PDB entry 5IM6 | X-ray diffraction, 5.59 A resolution (low resolution: residue-level contacts below are approximate; hydrogen-bond / salt-bridge calls are withheld) | chains A and U of the 40 polymer chains in the assembly

Chain A:
Name: Designed self-assembling icosahedral cage I32-28 trimeric subunit
From: Burkholderia thailandensis E264
Notes: fragment: putative ATP:cob(I)alamin adenosyltransferase residues 29-183
UniProt: Q2SZ09 (Q2SZ09_BURTA); numbering as in UniProt (aligned over 29-183)
Chain sequence (157 residues; numbered 27 to 183; the number before each row is that of its first residue):
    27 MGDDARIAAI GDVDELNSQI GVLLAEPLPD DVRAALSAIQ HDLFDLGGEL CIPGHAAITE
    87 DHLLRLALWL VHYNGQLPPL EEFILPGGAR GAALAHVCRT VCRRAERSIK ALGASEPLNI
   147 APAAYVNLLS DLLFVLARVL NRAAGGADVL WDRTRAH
Not modelled in the structure: 179-183
Sequence notes: expression tag (27-28); engineered mutation E86 (Asp in Q2SZ09), D87 (Ala in Q2SZ09), L90 (Ala in Q2SZ09), A93 (Asp in Q2SZ09), L94 (Gly in Q2SZ09), V97 (Ala in Q2SZ09), K136 (Val in Q2SZ09), I146 (Ala in Q2SZ09), A149 (Arg in Q2SZ09), A150 (Arg in Q2SZ09), L154 (Arg in Q2SZ09)

Chain U:
Name: Designed self-assembling icosahedral cage I32-28 dimeric subunit
From: Deinococcus radiodurans R1
Notes: fragment: uncharacterized protein
UniProt: Q9RSW5 (Q9RSW5_DEIRA); residue numbers follow UniProt; this construct covers 1-157
Chain sequence (165 residues; each row starts with the number of its first residue):
     1 MILSAEQSFT LRHPHGQAAA LAFVREPAAA LAGVQRLRGL DSDGEQVWGE LLVRVPLLGE
    61 VDLPFRSEIV RTPQGAELRP LTLTGERAWV AVSGQATAAE GGEMAFAFQF QAHLATPEAE
   121 GEGGAAFEVM VQAAAGVTLL LVAMALPQGL AAGLPPALEH HHHHH
Not modelled in the structure: 1-2, 117-123, 158-165
Sequence notes: engineered mutation Q35 (Arg in Q9RSW5), R36 (Phe in Q9RSW5), R54 (Thr in Q9RSW5), E122 (Trp in Q9RSW5), V129 (Lys in Q9RSW5), V137 (Arg in Q9RSW5), L140 (Glu in Q9RSW5), L141 (Arg in Q9RSW5), M144 (Lys in Q9RSW5), Q148 (Glu in Q9RSW5); expression tag (158-165)

Interface between chain A and chain U:
Contacting residue pairs (25):
  E86(A) with R36(U); R54(U)
  D87(A) with R54(U)
  L89(A) with V137(U); L141(U)
  L90(A) with A134(U); V137(U)
  A93(A) with A133(U); V137(U)
  L94(A) with A133(U)
  V97(A) with V129(U); A133(U)
  E132(A) with M144(U)
  K136(A) with M144(U)
  L144(A) with Q148(U)
  I146(A) with R36(U); L141(U); A145(U); Q148(U)
  A149(A) with M144(U)
  A150(A) with L140(U); L141(U)
  N153(A) with L140(U); M144(U)
  L154(A) with L140(U)
Other interface residues (no listed pair), chain A (17 interface residues in all): G139, N145
Other interface residues (no listed pair), chain U (13 interface residues in all): M130, Q132

Overview:
The interface between chain A and chain U involves 17 residues on one side and 13 on the other.
Chain A is Designed self-assembling icosahedral cage I32-28 trimeric subunit (Burkholderia thailandensis E264)
and chain U is Designed self-assembling icosahedral cage I32-28 dimeric subunit (Deinococcus radiodurans R1);
the structure, Crystal structure of designed two-component self-assembling icosahedral cage I32-28, was
determined by X-ray diffraction, deposited together with 5IM4 and 5IM5.
